Entry 2AR6 (X-ray diffraction, 1.80 A resolution); this record covers chains A and B.

# Chain A (and B)
Protein: lectin
Source organism: Pterocarpus angolensis
Notes: chain B of this document is another copy of the same molecule, construct and numbering; everything in this record applies to it too
Reference sequence: Q8GSD2 (Q8GSD2_9FABA); residues 1-252 here correspond to UniProt positions 9-260 (UniProt number = residue number + 8)
Chain sequence (252 residues; each row starts with the number of its first residue):
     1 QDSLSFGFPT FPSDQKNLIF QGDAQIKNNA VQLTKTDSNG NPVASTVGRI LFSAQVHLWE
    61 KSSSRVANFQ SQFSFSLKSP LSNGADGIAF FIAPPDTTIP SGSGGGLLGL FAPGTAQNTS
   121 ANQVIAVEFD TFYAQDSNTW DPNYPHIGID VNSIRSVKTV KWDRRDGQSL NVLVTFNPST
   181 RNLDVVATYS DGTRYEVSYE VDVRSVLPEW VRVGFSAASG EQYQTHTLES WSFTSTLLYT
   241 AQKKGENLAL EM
Not modelled in the structure: 241-252

# Chain A / chain B interface
Contacting residue pairs (32; chain A residue first):
  Gln-1(A) / Gly-7(B)
  Gln-1(A) / Phe-8(B)
  Gln-1(A) / Asn-17(B)  hydrogen bond
  Asp-2(A) / Gly-7(B)  hydrogen bond (backbone-backbone)
  Asp-2(A) / Pro-9(B)
  Ser-3(A) / Phe-6(B)
  Ser-3(A) / Gly-7(B)  hydrogen bond (backbone-backbone)
  Leu-4(A) / Ser-5(B)
  Ser-5(A) / Leu-4(B)
  Ser-5(A) / Ser-5(B)  hydrogen bond
  Phe-6(A) / Ser-3(B)
  Gly-7(A) / Gln-1(B)
  Gly-7(A) / Asp-2(B)  hydrogen bond (backbone-backbone)
  Gly-7(A) / Ser-3(B)  hydrogen bond (backbone-backbone)
  Phe-8(A) / Gln-1(B)
  Pro-9(A) / Asp-2(B)
  Pro-12(A) / Glu-60(B)
  Asp-14(A) / Trp-210(B)  hydrogen bond
  Lys-16(A) / Gln-55(B)
  Lys-16(A) / Trp-210(B)
  Asn-17(A) / Gln-1(B)  hydrogen bond
  Asn-17(A) / Ala-54(B)
  Asn-17(A) / Gln-55(B)  hydrogen bond (side chain-backbone)
  Asn-17(A) / Trp-210(B)
  Phe-52(A) / Gln-1(B)
  Ala-54(A) / Asn-17(B)
  Gln-55(A) / Lys-16(B)
  Gln-55(A) / Asn-17(B)  hydrogen bond (backbone-side chain)
  Glu-60(A) / Pro-12(B)
  Trp-210(A) / Asp-14(B)  hydrogen bond
  Trp-210(A) / Lys-16(B)
  Trp-210(A) / Asn-17(B)
Also at the interface, not in a pair above, chain A (20 interface residues in all): Gln-15, His-57
Also at the interface, not in a pair above, chain B (19 interface residues in all): Gln-15, Phe-52

# In short
20 residues of chain A and 19 residues of chain B are in contact; the contacts include 11 hydrogen bonds.
Polar pairs include Gln-1(A)/Asn-17(B), Ser-5(A)/Ser-5(B) and Asp-14(A)/Trp-210(B).
Both chains are lectin (Pterocarpus angolensis). Entry 2AR6 (Pterocarpus angolensis Lectin (PAL) In Complex
With The Pentasaccharide M592) was determined by X-ray diffraction together with 2AUY, 2ARB and 2ARX from the
same study.
